PDB entry 8B5X | X-ray diffraction, 1.98 A resolution | chains A and E of the 5 polymer chains in the assembly

Chain A:
Name: SUN domain-containing protein 1
From: Homo sapiens
UniProt: O94901 (SUN1_HUMAN); residue numbers follow UniProt; this construct covers 616-812
Sequence (203 residues; row label = number of the first residue in the row):
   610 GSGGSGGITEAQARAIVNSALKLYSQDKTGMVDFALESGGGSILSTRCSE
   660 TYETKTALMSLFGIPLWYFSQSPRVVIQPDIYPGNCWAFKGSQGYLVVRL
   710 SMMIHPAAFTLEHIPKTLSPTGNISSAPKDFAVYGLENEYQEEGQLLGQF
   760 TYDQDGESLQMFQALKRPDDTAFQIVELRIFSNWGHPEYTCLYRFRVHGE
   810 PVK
Unresolved in the structure: 610-617, 812
Sequence notes: expression tag (610-615)
Bound ions: K+: Val684, Gln687, Asp689, Tyr802

Chain E:
Name: Inositol 1,4,5-triphosphate receptor associated 2
From: Homo sapiens
UniProt: Q12912 (IRAG2_HUMAN); residue numbers follow UniProt; this construct covers 515-555
Sequence (44 residues; row label = number of the first residue in the row):
   512 GSMTGQLFQKSVDAAPTQQEDSWTSLEHILWPFTRLRHNGPPPV
Unresolved in the structure: 512-542
Sequence notes: expression tag (512-514)

Interface between chain A and chain E:
Pairs across the interface (7; chain A residue first):
  Ser647(A) - Pro553(E)
  Gly648(A) - Pro553(E)
  Gly649(A) - Pro553(E)
  Leu653(A) - Arg548(E)
  Arg708(A) - Asn550(E)
  Ser710(A) - Pro552(E)
  Glu748(A) - Arg548(E)  salt bridge
Also at the interface, not in a pair above, chain E (5 interface residues in all): Val555

In short:
7 residues of chain A and 5 residues of chain E are in contact; the contacts include 1 salt bridge. The
salt-bridged pair is Glu748(A)-Arg548(E). Val684(A), Gln687(A), Asp689(A) and Tyr802(A) form the K+ site.
Chain A is SUN domain-containing protein 1 and chain E is Inositol 1,4,5-triphosphate receptor associated 2,
both from Homo sapiens; the structure, Crystal structure of the SUN1-KASH6 9:6 complex, was determined by
X-ray diffraction (same publication as 7Z8Y and 8B46).
